PDB entry 9CVT | electron microscopy, 4.41 A resolution (low resolution: residue-level contacts below are approximate; hydrogen-bond / salt-bridge calls are withheld) | chains D and J of the 6 polymer chains in the assembly

Chain D:
Name: Histone doublet H4-H3
Reference sequence: A0A097I2D0 (H4H3_MELV); residues 1-216 here = UniProt positions 1-216
Chain sequence (216 residues; row label = number of the first residue in the row):
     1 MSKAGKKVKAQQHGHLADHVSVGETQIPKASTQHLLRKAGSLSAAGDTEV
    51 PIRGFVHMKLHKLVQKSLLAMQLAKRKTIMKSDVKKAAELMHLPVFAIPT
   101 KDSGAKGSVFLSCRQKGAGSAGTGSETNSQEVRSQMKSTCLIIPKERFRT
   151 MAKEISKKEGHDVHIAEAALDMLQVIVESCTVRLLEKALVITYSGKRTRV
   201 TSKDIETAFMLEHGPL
Unresolved in the structure: 1-14, 101-130, 213-216

Chain J:
Molecule: Widom 601 Strand 2
Source organism: synthetic construct
Sequence (147 nucleotides; numbered -73 to 73; the number before each row is that of its first residue; numbers below 1 keep their minus sign (DA-73 is residue -73)):
   -73 ATCGGATGTATATATCTGACACGTGCCTGGAGACTAGGGAGTAATCCCCT
   -23 TGGCGGTTAAAACGCGGGGGACAGCGCGTACGTGCGTTTAAGCGGTGCTA
    27 GAGCTGTCTACGACCAATTGAGCGGCCTCGGCACCGGATTCTCAGAT
Unresolved in the structure: -73 to -49, 43-73

Interface between chain D and chain J:
Pairs across the interface (17; chain D residue first):
  Ser43(D) - DG8(J)
  Ala44(D) - DG8(J)
  Ala45(D) - DC7(J)
  Gly46(D) - DC7(J)
  Arg76(D) - DA28(J)
  Lys77(D) - DA28(J)
  Thr78(D) - DA28(J)
  Met80(D) - DA28(J)
  Met80(D) - DG29(J)
  Pro144(D) - DG18(J)
  Lys145(D) - DG18(J)
  Glu146(D) - DA17(J)
  Glu146(D) - DG18(J)
  Arg147(D) - DA17(J)
  His164(D) - DG27(J)
  Arg199(D) - DC7(J)
  Arg199(D) - DG8(J)

Summary:
14 residues of chain D face 7 of chain J across their interface.
Chain D is Histone doublet H4-H3 and chain J is Widom 601 Strand 2 (synthetic construct); the structure,
Melbournevirus Mini variant Nucleosome, was determined by electron microscopy.
